3T8X - chains A and B; structure by X-ray diffraction, 1.90 A resolution.

== Chain A ==
Protein: T-cell surface glycoprotein CD1b
Source organism: Homo sapiens
UniProtKB: P29016 (CD1B_HUMAN); residues 1-280 here correspond to UniProt positions 19-298 (UniProt number = residue number + 18)
Chain sequence (301 residues; numbered 1 to 301; the number before each row is that of its first residue):
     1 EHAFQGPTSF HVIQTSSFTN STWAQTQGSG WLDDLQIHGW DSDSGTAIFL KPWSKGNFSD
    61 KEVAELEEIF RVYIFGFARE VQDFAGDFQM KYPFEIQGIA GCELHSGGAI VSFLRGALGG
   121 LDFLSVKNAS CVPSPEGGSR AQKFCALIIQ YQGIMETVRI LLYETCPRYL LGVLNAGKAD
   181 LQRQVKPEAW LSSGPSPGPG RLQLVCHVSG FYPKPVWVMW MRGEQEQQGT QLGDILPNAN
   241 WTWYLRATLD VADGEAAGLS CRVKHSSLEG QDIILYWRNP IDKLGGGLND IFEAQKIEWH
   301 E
Disordered / not traced: 1-3, 279-301
Differences from the reference sequence: expression tag (281-301)
Swiss-Prot annotation at these positions:
  - glycosylation (N-linked (GlcNAc...) asparagine): N20, N57, N128, N240
Disulfides: C102-C166, C131-C145, C206-C261
Covalently attached groups: glycan linked to N20, N57
Ligand contacts:
  - T8X (2-O-sulfo-alpha-D-glucopyranosyl 2-O-hexadecanoyl-3-O-[(2E,4S,6S,8S)-2,4,6,8-tetramethyltetracos-2-enoyl]-alpha-D-glucopyranoside): F10, V12, L66, I69, F70, V72, Y73, G76, F77, R79, E80, A100, G101, L114, L124, V126, F144, I148, Y151, Q152, G153, I154, M155, T157, V158, L161, L162, T165, C166, Y169
  - tetracontane (ULI): F10, V12, I13, Q14, G28, S29, G30, H38, G39, W40, A47, F49, V63, L66, F70, Y73, I74, F77, E80, V81, F84, A85, F88, M90, I96, Q97, G98, I99, A100, L114, R115, G116, A117, L118, F123, L124, F144, L147, Y151, Y169

== Chain B ==
Protein: Beta-2-microglobulin
Source organism: Homo sapiens
UniProtKB: P61769 (B2MG_HUMAN); residues 1-99 here correspond to UniProt positions 21-119 (UniProt number = residue number + 20)
Chain sequence (99 residues; numbered 1 to 99; the number before each row is that of its first residue):
     1 IQRTPKIQVY SRHPAENGKS NFLNCYVSGF HPSDIEVDLL KNGERIEKVE HSDLSFSKDW
    61 SFYLLYYTEF TPTEKDEYAC RVNHVTLSQP KIVKWDRDM
Swiss-Prot annotation at these positions:
  - modified residue: Q2 (Pyrrolidone carboxylic acid)
  - glycosylation: I1 (N-linked (Glc) (glycation) isoleucine), K19 (N-linked (Glc) (glycation) lysine), K41 (N-linked (Glc) (glycation) lysine), K48 (N-linked (Glc) (glycation) lysine), K58 (N-linked (Glc) (glycation) lysine), K91 (N-linked (Glc) (glycation) lysine), K94 (N-linked (Glc) (glycation) lysine)
Disulfides: C25-C80

== Chain A / chain B interface ==
Contacting residue pairs (63):
  I13(A) with L54(B); S55(B); F56(B), hydrophobic
  Q14(A) with F56(B)
  T15(A) with L54(B); F56(B); F62(B)
  S17(A) with S33(B)
  Q27(A) with L54(B)
  S29(A) with L54(B)
  W31(A) with S55(B)
  Q36(A) with D53(B), hydrogen bond
  E95(A) with H31(B); P32(B); S33(B), hydrogen bond; F62(B)
  Q97(A) with H31(B), hydrogen bond; F56(B); W60(B), hydrogen bond (side chain-backbone); F62(B)
  G98(A) with F56(B)
  I99(A) with W60(B), hydrophobic
  R115(A) with W60(B)
  G116(A) with W60(B)
  A117(A) with W60(B), hydrophobic
  G119(A) with I1(B), hydrogen bond (backbone-backbone)
  G120(A) with I1(B); H31(B); D59(B); W60(B)
  D122(A) with W60(B), hydrogen bond
  E188(A) with H13(B), salt bridge; P14(B)
  W190(A) with R12(B); H13(B); P14(B)
  S192(A) with D98(B), hydrogen bond (side chain-backbone)
  S193(A) with D98(B)
  G194(A) with D98(B)
  P195(A) with D96(B); M99(B)
  V205(A) with D98(B); M99(B)
  H207(A) with M99(B)
  S209(A) with R12(B), hydrogen bond (side chain-backbone)
  D234(A) with K6(B), salt bridge; Q8(B)
  L236(A) with Q8(B); Y10(B); Y26(B), hydrophobic
  P237(A) with Y10(B), hydrogen bond (backbone-side chain); Y26(B), hydrophobic; L65(B)
  N238(A) with R12(B); N24(B), hydrogen bond; L65(B)
  A239(A) with R12(B); L65(B); Y67(B)
  N240(A) with R12(B)
  Y244(A) with Y10(B), hydrophobic; S11(B)
  R246(A) with M99(B), hydrogen bond (side chain-backbone)
Interface residues without a listed pair, chain A (38 interface residues in all): D34, G39, L121
Interface residues without a listed pair, chain B (27 interface residues in all): Y63, R97

== Overview ==
38 residues of chain A and 27 residues of chain B are in contact, with 11 hydrogen bonds and 2 salt bridges.
Polar contacts include E188(A)-H13(B), D234(A)-K6(B) and Q36(A)-D53(B). Chain A binds compound T8X and
tetracontane.
Here chain A is T-cell surface glycoprotein CD1b and chain B is Beta-2-microglobulin, both from Homo sapiens.
Entry 3T8X (Crystal structure of human CD1b in complex with synthetic antigenic diacylsulfoglycolipid SGL12
and endogenous spacer) was determined by X-ray diffraction.
